1TGH - chains C and A of the 3 polymer chains in the assembly; structure by X-ray diffraction, 2.90 A resolution.

Chain C:
Molecule: 12-nt DNA strand
Sequence (12 nucleotides; numbered 113 to 124; the number before each row is that of its first residue):
   113 CGTATATATA CG

Chain A:
Protein: Protein (tata binding protein (tbp))
From: Homo sapiens
UniProtKB: P20226 (TBP_HUMAN); residues 151-335 here correspond to UniProt positions 113-297 (UniProt number = residue number - 38)
Amino-acid sequence (185 residues; row label = number of the first residue in the row):
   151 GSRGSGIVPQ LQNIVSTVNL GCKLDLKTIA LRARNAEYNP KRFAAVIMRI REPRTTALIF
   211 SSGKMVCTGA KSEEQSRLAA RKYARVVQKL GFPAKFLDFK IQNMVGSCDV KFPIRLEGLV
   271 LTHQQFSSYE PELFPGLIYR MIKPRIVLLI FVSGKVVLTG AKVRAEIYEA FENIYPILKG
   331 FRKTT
Disordered / not traced: 151-154, 335
Sequence notes: conflict Gly151 (Ala113 in P20226), Arg153 (Glu115 in P20226), Gly154 (Ser116 in P20226)
Curated features (UniProtKB/Swiss-Prot):
  - binding site (DNA): Arg332

Interface between chain C and chain A:
Contacting residue pairs (39):
  DT115(C) - Arg192(A)  phosphate contact
  DT115(C) - Phe193(A)  base contact
  DA116(C) - Lys191(A)  salt bridge to the phosphate
  DA116(C) - Arg192(A)  phosphate contact
  DA116(C) - Phe193(A)  stacking on the base
  DA116(C) - Ile197(A)  phosphate contact
  DA116(C) - Leu208(A)  base contact
  DT117(C) - Arg192(A)  salt bridge to the phosphate
  DT117(C) - Ile197(A)  phosphate contact
  DT117(C) - Arg199(A)  phosphate contact
  DT117(C) - Thr206(A)  phosphate contact
  DT117(C) - Leu208(A)  base contact
  DT117(C) - Thr218(A)  base contact
  DA118(C) - Asn163(A)  hydrogen bond to the base
  DA118(C) - Val165(A)  base contact
  DA118(C) - Arg199(A)  salt bridge to the phosphate
  DA118(C) - Thr206(A)  phosphate contact
  DA118(C) - Thr218(A)  hydrogen bond to the sugar
  DA118(C) - Gly219(A)  sugar contact
  DT119(C) - Gln162(A)  sugar contact
  DT119(C) - Asn163(A)  hydrogen bond to the base
  DT119(C) - Arg204(A)  salt bridge to the phosphate
  DT119(C) - Lys221(A)  salt bridge to the phosphate
  DT119(C) - Val255(A)  base contact
  DA120(C) - Gln162(A)  sugar contact
  DA120(C) - Val255(A)  base contact
  DA120(C) - Ser257(A)  sugar contact
  DA120(C) - Val307(A)  base contact
  DT121(C) - Phe284(A)  base contact
  DT121(C) - Phe301(A)  base contact
  DT121(C) - Lys305(A)  salt bridge to the phosphate
  DT121(C) - Val307(A)  sugar contact
  DA122(C) - Phe284(A)  base contact
  DA122(C) - Pro285(A)  base contact
  DA122(C) - Phe301(A)  sugar contact
  DA122(C) - Ser303(A)  hydrogen bond to the phosphate
  DA122(C) - Lys305(A)  phosphate contact
  DC123(C) - Pro285(A)  sugar contact
  DC123(C) - Val302(A)  phosphate contact
Also at the interface, not in a pair above, chain A (25 interface residues in all): Glu187, Val216

In short:
9 residues of chain C face 25 of chain A across their interface, with 4 hydrogen bonds, 6 salt bridges and 1
aromatic stacking contact. Polar contacts include DA118(C)-Asn163(A), DT119(C)-Asn163(A) and
DA118(C)-Thr218(A). Curated annotation (UniProt) lists DNA-binding residue Arg332(A) on chain A.
Chain C is a 12-nt DNA strand and chain A is Protein (tata binding protein (tbp)) (Homo sapiens); the
structure, Tata binding protein (tbp)/DNA complex, was determined by X-ray diffraction.
